7VCF - chains A and O of the 15 polymer chains in the assembly; structure by electron microscopy, 2.50 A resolution.

[Chain A]
Name: Tic214
Organism: Chlamydomonas reinhardtii
UniProtKB: P36495 (YCF78_CHLRE); numbering as in UniProt (aligned over 1-1995)
Sequence (1995 residues; each row starts with the number of its first residue):
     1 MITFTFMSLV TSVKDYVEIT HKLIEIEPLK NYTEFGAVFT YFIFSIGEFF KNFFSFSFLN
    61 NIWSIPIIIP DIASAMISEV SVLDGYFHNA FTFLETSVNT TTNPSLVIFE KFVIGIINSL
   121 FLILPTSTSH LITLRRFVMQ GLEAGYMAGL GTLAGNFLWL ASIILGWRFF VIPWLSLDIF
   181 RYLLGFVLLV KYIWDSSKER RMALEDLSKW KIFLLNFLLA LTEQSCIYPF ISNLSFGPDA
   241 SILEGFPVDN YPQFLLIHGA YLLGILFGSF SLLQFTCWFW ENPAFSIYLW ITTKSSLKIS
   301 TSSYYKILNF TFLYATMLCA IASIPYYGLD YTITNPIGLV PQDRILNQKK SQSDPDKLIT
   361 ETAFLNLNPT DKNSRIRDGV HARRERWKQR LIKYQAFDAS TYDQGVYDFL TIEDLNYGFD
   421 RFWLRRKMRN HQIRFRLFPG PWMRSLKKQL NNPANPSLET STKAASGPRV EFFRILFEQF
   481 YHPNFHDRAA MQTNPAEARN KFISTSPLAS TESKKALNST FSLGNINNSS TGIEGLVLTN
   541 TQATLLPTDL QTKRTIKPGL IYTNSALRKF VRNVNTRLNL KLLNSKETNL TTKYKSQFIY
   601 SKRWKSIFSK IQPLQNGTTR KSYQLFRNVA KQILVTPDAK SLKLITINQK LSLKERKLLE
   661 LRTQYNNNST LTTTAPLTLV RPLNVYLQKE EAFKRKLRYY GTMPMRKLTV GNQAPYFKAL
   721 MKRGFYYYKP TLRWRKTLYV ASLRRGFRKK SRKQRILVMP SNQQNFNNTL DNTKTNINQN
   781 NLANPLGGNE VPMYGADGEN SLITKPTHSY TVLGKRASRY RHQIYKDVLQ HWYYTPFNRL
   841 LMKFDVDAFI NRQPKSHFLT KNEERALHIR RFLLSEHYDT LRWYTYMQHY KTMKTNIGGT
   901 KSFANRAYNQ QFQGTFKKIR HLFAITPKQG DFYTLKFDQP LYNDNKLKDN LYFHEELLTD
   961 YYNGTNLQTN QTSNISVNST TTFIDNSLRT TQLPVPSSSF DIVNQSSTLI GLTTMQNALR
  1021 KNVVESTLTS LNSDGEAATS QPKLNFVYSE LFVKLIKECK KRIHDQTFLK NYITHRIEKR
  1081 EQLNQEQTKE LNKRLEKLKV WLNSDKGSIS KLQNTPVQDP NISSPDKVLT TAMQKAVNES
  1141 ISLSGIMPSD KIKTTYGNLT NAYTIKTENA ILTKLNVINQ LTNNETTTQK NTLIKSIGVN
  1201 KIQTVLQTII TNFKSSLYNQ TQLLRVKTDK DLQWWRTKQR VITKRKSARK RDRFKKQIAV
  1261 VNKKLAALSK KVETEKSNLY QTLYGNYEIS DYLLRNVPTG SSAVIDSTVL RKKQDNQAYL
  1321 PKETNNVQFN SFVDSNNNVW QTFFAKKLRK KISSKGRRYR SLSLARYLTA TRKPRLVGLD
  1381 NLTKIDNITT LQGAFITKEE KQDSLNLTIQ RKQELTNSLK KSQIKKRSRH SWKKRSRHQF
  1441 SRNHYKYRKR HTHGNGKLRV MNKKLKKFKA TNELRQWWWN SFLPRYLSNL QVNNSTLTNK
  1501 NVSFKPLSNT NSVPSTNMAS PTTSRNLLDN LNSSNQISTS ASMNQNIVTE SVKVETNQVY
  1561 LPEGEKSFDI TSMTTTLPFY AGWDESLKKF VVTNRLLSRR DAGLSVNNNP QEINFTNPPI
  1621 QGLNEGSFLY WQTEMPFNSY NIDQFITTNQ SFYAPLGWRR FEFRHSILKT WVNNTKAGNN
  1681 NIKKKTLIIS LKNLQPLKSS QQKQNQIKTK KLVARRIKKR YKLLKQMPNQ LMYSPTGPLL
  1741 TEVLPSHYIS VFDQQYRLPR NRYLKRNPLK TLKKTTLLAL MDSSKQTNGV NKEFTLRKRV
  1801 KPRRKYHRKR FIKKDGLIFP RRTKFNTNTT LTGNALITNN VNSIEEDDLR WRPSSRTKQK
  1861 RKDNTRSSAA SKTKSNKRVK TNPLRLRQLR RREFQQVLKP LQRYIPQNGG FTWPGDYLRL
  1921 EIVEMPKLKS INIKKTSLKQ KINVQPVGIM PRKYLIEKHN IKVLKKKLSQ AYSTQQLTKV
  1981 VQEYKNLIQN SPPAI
Unresolved in the structure: 1-7, 97-103, 433-466, 489-534, 587-596, 669-677, 760-800, 982-1044, 1107-1124, 1183-1223, 1264-1346, 1492-1565, 1675-1684, 1829-1846, 1856-1887, 1990-1995
Modified positions: Thr1795 (phosphothreonine; TPO)
Ligand contacts: inositol hexakisphosphate (IHP): Trp1235, Lys1238, Ile1242, Tyr1359, Lys1457, Val1460, Lys1464, Ile1689, Ser1690, Leu1691, Lys1692
UniProt features mapped onto this chain:
  - natural variant: Leu580 (L580V: In strain: CC-503), Lys1588 (K1588R: In strain: CC-503 and cw15), Pro1610 (P1610A: In strain: CC-503), Pro1618 (P1618A: In strain: CC-503)

[Chain O]
Name: Tic35
Organism: Chlamydomonas reinhardtii
UniProtKB: A0A2K3DWN5 (A0A2K3DWN5_CHLRE); numbering as in UniProt (aligned over 1-329)
Sequence (329 residues; row label = number of the first residue in the row):
     1 MQLGQLRQPL RACQDQRLTR GVPLARRQLV VVSNWNPLGG KGGGNSKDKE DAARRALEQS
    61 LGQKKFGADA SKKTPAAKPA EPSKPAGEDA SKNPLQNLFG GGGPKPPAGG GGGGGGDGGG
   121 GFFSGGNAEQ PGGEEPIQDE LLKLLRGGWV LLSNLALFLV FSSFLHRSLN WFVQTELLVA
   181 VGAPQQAGER VVGKFFEAIE WVERNILGWK LPGDEEAEDA TSKVYEVLQN YTPAEAAYSF
   241 AQLKYKDLTH KERELFHKAY ALRHFERRDG RPGDVDAAEL QAVKDRLDPL EADRRAYAAA
   301 KAAGRLDEYW AAPGREATYQ RIVGAPRIA
Unresolved in the structure: 1-134

[How chain A and chain O interact]
Residue-residue contacts (85; chain A residue first):
  Ile24(A) - Tyr225(O)  hydrophobic
  Glu25(A) - His264(O)  salt bridge
  Glu25(A) - Phe265(O)
  Glu25(A) - Gly270(O)
  Glu25(A) - Pro272(O)
  Leu29(A) - Lys223(O)
  Lys30(A) - Lys223(O)  hydrogen bond (backbone-side chain)
  Asp71(A) - Lys301(O)  salt bridge
  Val187(A) - Leu144(O)  hydrophobic
  Lys191(A) - Glu140(O)  salt bridge
  Glu205(A) - Glu135(O)
  Leu207(A) - Glu135(O)
  Lys211(A) - Glu135(O)  hydrogen bond (side chain-backbone)
  Lys211(A) - Ile137(O)
  Leu358(A) - Arg167(O)
  Thr360(A) - Arg167(O)  hydrogen bond
  Glu361(A) - Ser163(O)  hydrogen bond
  Glu361(A) - Arg167(O)  salt bridge
  Arg377(A) - Leu169(O)
  Arg377(A) - Asn170(O)  hydrogen bond
  Asp378(A) - Val173(O)
  Asp378(A) - Leu177(O)
  Gly379(A) - Val173(O)
  His381(A) - Glu176(O)
  Arg1600(A) - Glu291(O)  salt bridge
  Arg1600(A) - Arg294(O)
  Ile1620(A) - Phe240(O)
  Gln1621(A) - Ser239(O)
  Gln1621(A) - Phe240(O)
  Gln1621(A) - Tyr260(O)
  Gly1622(A) - Tyr238(O)
  Gly1622(A) - Ser239(O)
  Gly1622(A) - Phe240(O)
  Gly1622(A) - Tyr260(O)
  Leu1623(A) - Ala237(O)
  Leu1623(A) - Tyr238(O)  hydrogen bond (backbone-backbone)
  Asn1624(A) - Leu228(O)
  Asn1624(A) - Ala236(O)
  Asn1624(A) - Ala237(O)
  Asn1624(A) - Ala261(O)  hydrogen bond (side chain-backbone)
  Asn1624(A) - Leu262(O)
  Asn1624(A) - Glu266(O)  hydrogen bond
  Glu1625(A) - Thr232(O)
  Glu1625(A) - Ala236(O)
  Phe1637(A) - Phe240(O)  hydrophobic
  Ser1639(A) - Tyr238(O)
  Asn1641(A) - Glu235(O)
  Asn1641(A) - Ala236(O)
  Asn1641(A) - Tyr238(O)
  Asn1641(A) - Leu243(O)
  Ile1642(A) - Ala236(O)
  Ile1642(A) - Tyr238(O)  hydrophobic
  Gln1644(A) - Glu235(O)
  Phe1645(A) - Ala236(O)  hydrophobic
  Tyr1917(A) - Val224(O)  hydrophobic
  Tyr1917(A) - Leu228(O)
  Tyr1917(A) - Glu266(O)  hydrogen bond
  Arg1919(A) - Tyr225(O)
  Arg1919(A) - Phe265(O)
  Leu1920(A) - Lys223(O)
  Leu1920(A) - Tyr225(O)  hydrophobic
  Glu1921(A) - Ser222(O)
  Glu1921(A) - Lys223(O)
  Glu1921(A) - Val224(O)  hydrogen bond (backbone-backbone)
  Ile1922(A) - Thr221(O)
  Ile1922(A) - Ser222(O)
  Val1923(A) - Thr221(O)
  Val1923(A) - Ser222(O)  hydrogen bond (backbone-backbone)
  Val1923(A) - Val224(O)  hydrophobic
  Glu1924(A) - Ala220(O)
  Glu1924(A) - Thr221(O)
  Met1925(A) - Ala220(O)  hydrogen bond (backbone-backbone)
  Met1925(A) - Thr221(O)
  Met1925(A) - Ser222(O)  hydrogen bond (backbone-side chain)
  Met1925(A) - Tyr231(O)  hydrophobic
  Pro1926(A) - Asp219(O)
  Pro1926(A) - Tyr231(O)  hydrogen bond (backbone-side chain)
  Lys1927(A) - Asp219(O)  hydrogen bond (backbone-backbone)
  Lys1927(A) - Thr221(O)
  Lys1927(A) - Ser222(O)
  Lys1927(A) - Glu226(O)  salt bridge
  Leu1928(A) - Tyr231(O)
  Lys1939(A) - Glu216(O)
  Gln1940(A) - Ala220(O)
  Val1947(A) - Pro233(O)  hydrophobic
Interface residues without a listed pair, chain A (53 interface residues in all): Pro28, Val380, Asp1601, Gly1626, Met1635, Leu1918, Lys1929, Ile1942, Ile1949
Interface residues without a listed pair, chain O (48 interface residues in all): Glu215, Glu218, Val227, Gln242, Arg263, Lys284

[Summary]
Chain A and chain O form an interface of 53 and 48 residues respectively, with 15 hydrogen bonds and 6 salt
bridges. Among the polar pairs are Glu25(A)-His264(O), Asp71(A)-Lys301(O) and Lys191(A)-Glu140(O). Chain A
binds inositol hexakisphosphate.
Chain A is Tic214 and chain O is Tic35, both from Chlamydomonas reinhardtii; the structure, Cryo-EM structure
of Chlamydomonas TOC-TIC supercomplex, was determined by electron microscopy.
